PDB entry 1IES | X-ray diffraction, 2.60 A resolution | chains B and F of the 6 polymer chains in the assembly

== Chain B (and F) ==
Protein: Ferritin
From: Equus caballus
Notes: fragment: l-chain; chain F of this document is another copy of the same molecule, construct and numbering; everything in this record applies to it too
UniProt: P02791 (FRIL_HORSE); residue numbers follow UniProt; this construct covers 1-174
Sequence (174 residues; each row starts with the number of its first residue):
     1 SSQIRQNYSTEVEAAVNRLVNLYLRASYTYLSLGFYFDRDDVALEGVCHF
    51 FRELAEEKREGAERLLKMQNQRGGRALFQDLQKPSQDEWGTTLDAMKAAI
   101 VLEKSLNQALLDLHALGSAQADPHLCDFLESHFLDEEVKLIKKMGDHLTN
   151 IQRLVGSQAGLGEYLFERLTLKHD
Construct notes: conflict Leu93 (Pro in P02791)
Ion coordination: Cd2+ site 1: Thr10, Glu11 (shared with 2 residues of chain C); Cd2+ site 2: Glu130 (shared with 1 residue of chain A; 1 residue of chain C)
Curated features (UniProtKB/Swiss-Prot):
  - binding site (Fe cation): Glu57
  - modified residue: Ser2 (N-acetylserine)

== How chain B and chain F interact ==
Contacting residue pairs - 35 pairs, chain B then chain F:
  Asp38(B) with Lys142(F), salt bridge
  Asp40(B) with Lys142(F); Gly145(F); Asp146(F); Thr149(F), hydrogen bond (backbone-side chain)
  Asp41(B) with Thr149(F)
  Val42(B) with Thr149(F); Arg153(F), hydrogen bond (backbone-side chain)
  Ala43(B) with Asp146(F); Thr149(F); Asn150(F)
  Leu44(B) with Asn150(F); Arg153(F)
  Glu45(B) with Asp174(F)
  Gln158(B) with Ser157(F); Gln158(F)
  Gly160(B) with Arg153(F); Ser157(F)
  Leu161(B) with Leu154(F), hydrophobic; Ser157(F), hydrogen bond (backbone-side chain); Leu161(F), hydrophobic; Leu165(F), hydrophobic
  Glu163(B) with Arg153(F), salt bridge
  Tyr164(B) with Asn150(F); Leu154(F), hydrophobic; Leu165(F), hydrogen bond (side chain-backbone); Phe166(F); Leu169(F); Thr170(F), hydrogen bond
  Leu165(B) with Leu169(F), hydrophobic
  Arg168(B) with Leu169(F), hydrogen bond (side chain-backbone); Thr170(F); Asp174(F)
  Lys172(B) with His173(F); Asp174(F), salt bridge
Also at the interface, not in a pair above, chain B (17 interface residues in all): Arg39, Leu169

== In short ==
The interface between chain B and chain F involves 17 residues on one side and 16 on the other; the contacts
include 6 hydrogen bonds and 3 salt bridges. Polar contacts include Asp38(B)-Lys142(F), Glu163(B)-Arg153(F)
and Lys172(B)-Asp174(F). From UniProt: Fe cation-binding residue Glu57(B) on chain B.
Chain B and chain F are both Ferritin (Equus caballus); the structure, Tetragonal crystal structure of native
horse spleen ferritin, was determined by X-ray diffraction together with 1IER from the same study.
